6TFK - chains A and B of the 4 polymer chains in the assembly; structure by electron microscopy, 2.90 A resolution.

== Chain A (and B) ==
Molecule: Vegetative insecticidal protein
Organism: Bacillus thuringiensis
Notes: chain B of this document is another copy of the same molecule, construct and numbering; everything in this record applies to it too
UniProt: Q58XI2 (Q58XI2_BACTU); residues 1-789 here = UniProt positions 1-789
Amino-acid sequence (789 residues; each row starts with the number of its first residue):
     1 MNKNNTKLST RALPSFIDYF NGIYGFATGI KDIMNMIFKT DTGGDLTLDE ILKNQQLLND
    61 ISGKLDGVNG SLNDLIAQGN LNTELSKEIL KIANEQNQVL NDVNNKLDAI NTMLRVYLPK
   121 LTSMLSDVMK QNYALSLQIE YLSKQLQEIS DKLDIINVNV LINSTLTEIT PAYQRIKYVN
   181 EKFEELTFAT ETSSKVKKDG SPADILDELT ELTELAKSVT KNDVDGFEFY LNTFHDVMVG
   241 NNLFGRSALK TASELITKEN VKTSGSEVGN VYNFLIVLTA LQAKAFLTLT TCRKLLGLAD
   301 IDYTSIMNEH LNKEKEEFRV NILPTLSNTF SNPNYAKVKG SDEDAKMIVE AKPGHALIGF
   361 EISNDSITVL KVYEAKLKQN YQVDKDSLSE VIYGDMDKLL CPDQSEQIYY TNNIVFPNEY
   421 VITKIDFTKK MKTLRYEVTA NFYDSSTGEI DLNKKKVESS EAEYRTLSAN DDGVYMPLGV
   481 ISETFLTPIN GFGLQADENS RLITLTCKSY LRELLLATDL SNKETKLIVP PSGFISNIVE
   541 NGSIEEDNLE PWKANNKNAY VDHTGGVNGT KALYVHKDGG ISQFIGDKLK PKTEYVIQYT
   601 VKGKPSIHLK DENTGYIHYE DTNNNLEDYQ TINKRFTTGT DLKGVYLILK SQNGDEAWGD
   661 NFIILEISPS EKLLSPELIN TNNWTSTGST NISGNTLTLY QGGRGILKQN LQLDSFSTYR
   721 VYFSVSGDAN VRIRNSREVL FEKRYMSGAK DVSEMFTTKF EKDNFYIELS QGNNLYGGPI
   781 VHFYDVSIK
Not modelled in the structure: 1-94, 190-203
What the authors report for this chain:
  - conformationally variable residues: Asn-163, Thr-167
  - contacts within the chain: Glu-168/Asn-242
  - self-association interface (contacts with another copy of this molecule): Phe-229

== Interface between chain A and chain B ==
Contacting residue pairs (97; chain A residue first):
  Gln-96(A) with Gln-96(B), hydrogen bond
  Asn-97(A) with Glu-95(B), hydrogen bond; Gln-96(B)
  Leu-100(A) with Gln-96(B); Leu-100(B), hydrophobic
  Asn-104(A) with Val-99(B); Val-103(B)
  Leu-107(A) with Leu-107(B), hydrophobic
  Asp-108(A) with Lys-106(B)
  Asn-111(A) with Leu-107(B); Ile-110(B); Asn-111(B), hydrogen bond
  Leu-114(A) with Leu-114(B), hydrophobic
  Arg-115(A) with Ile-110(B)
  Leu-118(A) with Leu-114(B), hydrophobic; Tyr-117(B), hydrophobic; Leu-121(B), hydrophobic
  Leu-121(A) with Leu-121(B), hydrophobic
  Thr-122(A) with Leu-121(B)
  Leu-125(A) with Leu-121(B), hydrophobic; Met-124(B), hydrophobic; Leu-125(B), hydrophobic
  Ser-126(A) with Met-124(B)
  Met-129(A) with Met-124(B), hydrophobic; Asp-127(B); Val-128(B), hydrophobic; Gln-131(B)
  Asn-132(A) with Val-128(B); Gln-131(B); Asn-132(B), hydrogen bond
  Tyr-133(A) with Gln-131(B)
  Ser-136(A) with Leu-135(B); Gln-138(B), hydrogen bond
  Ile-139(A) with Leu-135(B), hydrophobic; Gln-138(B); Ile-139(B), hydrophobic; Leu-142(B), hydrophobic
  Ser-143(A) with Leu-142(B); Gln-145(B)
  Leu-146(A) with Leu-142(B), hydrophobic; Gln-145(B); Leu-146(B), hydrophobic; Ile-149(B), hydrophobic
  Ile-149(A) with Ile-149(B), hydrophobic
  Ser-150(A) with Lys-152(B)
  Leu-153(A) with Ile-149(B), hydrophobic; Leu-153(B), hydrophobic; Ile-156(B)
  Asp-154(A) with Lys-152(B), salt bridge
  Asn-157(A) with Ile-156(B); Asn-159(B), hydrogen bond
  Val-160(A) with Asn-159(B); Val-160(B); Asn-163(B), hydrogen bond (backbone-side chain)
  Leu-161(A) with Asn-159(B)
  Asn-163(A) with Asn-163(B)
  Ser-164(A) with Asn-163(B); Leu-166(B)
  Thr-167(A) with Leu-166(B); Thr-167(B); Thr-170(B)
  Glu-168(A) with Leu-166(B); Gln-174(B), hydrogen bond (backbone-side chain)
  Asn-222(A) with Glu-211(B), hydrogen bond; Glu-214(B); Leu-215(B)
  Asp-223(A) with Tyr-178(B); Leu-215(B); Ser-218(B)
  Val-224(A) with Arg-175(B); Val-179(B), hydrophobic; Ser-218(B), hydrogen bond (backbone-side chain); Val-219(B), hydrophobic
  Asp-225(A) with Arg-175(B), salt bridge
  Glu-228(A) with Tyr-178(B); Lys-182(B), salt bridge
  Phe-229(A) with Gln-174(B); Arg-175(B); Tyr-178(B), hydrophobic
  Tyr-230(A) with Arg-175(B)
  Asn-232(A) with Tyr-178(B)
  Thr-233(A) with Gln-174(B)
  Asn-241(A) with Lys-177(B), hydrogen bond (backbone-side chain)
  Asn-242(A) with Tyr-173(B), hydrogen bond (backbone-side chain)
  Leu-243(A) with Ile-169(B), hydrophobic; Tyr-173(B), hydrophobic; Phe-274(B); Leu-278(B), hydrophobic
  Phe-244(A) with Ile-162(B), hydrophobic; Leu-166(B), hydrophobic; Ala-252(B), hydrophobic; Leu-255(B), hydrophobic; Phe-274(B), hydrophobic
  Arg-246(A) with Asn-159(B), hydrogen bond; Ile-162(B); Leu-255(B)
  Arg-293(A) with Glu-211(B), salt bridge
Also at the interface, not in a pair above, chain A (56 interface residues in all): Val-128, Leu-135, Glu-140, Leu-142, Gln-147, Ile-156, Asp-236, Val-237, Ile-301
Also at the interface, not in a pair above, chain B (58 interface residues in all): Asp-102, Leu-118, Ile-155, Thr-165, Glu-181, Tyr-230

== In short ==
56 residues of chain A and 58 residues of chain B are in contact; the contacts include 13 hydrogen bonds and 4
salt bridges. Among the polar pairs are Asp-154(A)/Lys-152(B), Asp-225(A)/Arg-175(B) and
Glu-228(A)/Lys-182(B). The paper reports conformational variability at Asn-163(A) and Thr-167(A); a
self-association interface involving Phe-229(A).
Chain A and chain B are both Vegetative insecticidal protein (Bacillus thuringiensis); the structure, Vip3Aa
toxin structure, was determined by electron microscopy, deposited together with 6TFJ.
